PDB entry 7DBP | electron microscopy, 4.50 A resolution (low resolution: residue-level contacts below are approximate; hydrogen-bond / salt-bridge calls are withheld) | chains E and J of the 11 polymer chains in the assembly

Chain E:
Molecule: Histone H3.1
Organism: Homo sapiens
Reference sequence: P68431 (H31_HUMAN); residues 0-135 here correspond to UniProt positions 1-136 (UniProt number = residue number + 1)
Sequence (136 residues; each row starts with the number of its first residue; numbering starts at 0):
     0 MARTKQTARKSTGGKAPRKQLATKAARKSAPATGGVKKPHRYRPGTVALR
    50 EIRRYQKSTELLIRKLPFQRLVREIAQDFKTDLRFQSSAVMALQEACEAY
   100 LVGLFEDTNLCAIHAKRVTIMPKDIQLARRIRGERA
Not modelled in the structure: 0-37, 135
Curated features (UniProtKB/Swiss-Prot):
  - modified residue: Arg2 (Asymmetric dimethylarginine), Thr3 (Phosphothreonine), Lys4 (Allysine), Gln5 (5-glutamyl dopamine), Thr6 (Phosphothreonine), Arg8 (Citrulline), Lys9 (N6,N6,N6-trimethyllysine), Ser10 (ADP-ribosylserine), Thr11 (Phosphothreonine), Lys14 (N6-(2-hydroxyisobutyryl)lysine), Arg17 (Asymmetric dimethylarginine), Lys18 (N6-(2-hydroxyisobutyryl)lysine), Lys23 (N6-(2-hydroxyisobutyryl)lysine), Arg26 (Citrulline), Lys27 (N6,N6,N6-trimethyllysine), Ser28 (ADP-ribosylserine), Lys36 (N6,N6,N6-trimethyllysine), Lys37 (N6-methyllysine), Tyr41 (Phosphotyrosine), Lys56 (N6,N6,N6-trimethyllysine) and 8 more in UniProt
  - lipidation: Lys18 (N6-decanoyllysine)

Chain J:
Molecule: 177-nt DNA strand
Sequence (177 nucleotides; numbered -89 to 87; the number before each row is that of its first residue; numbers below 1 keep their minus sign (DA-89 is residue -89)):
   -89 ACTTTCAATACATGCACAGGATGTATATATCTGACACGTGCCTGGAGACT
   -39 AGGGAGTAATCCCCTTGGCGGTTAAAACGCGGGGGACAGCGCGTACGTGC
    11 GTTTAAGCGGTGCTAGAGCTGTCTACGACCAATTGAGCGGCCTCGGCACC
    61 GGGATTCTCCAGGGCGGCCGCGTAAGT
Not modelled in the structure: -89 to -88

How chain E and chain J interact:
Contacting residue pairs - 14 pairs, chain E then chain J:
  Arg40(E) - DG-7(J)
  Arg40(E) - DC70(J)
  Arg40(E) - DA71(J)
  Arg42(E) - DA71(J)
  Thr45(E) - DC69(J)
  Thr45(E) - DC70(J)
  Arg63(E) - DA-14(J)
  Arg63(E) - DA-13(J)
  Arg72(E) - DG-23(J)
  Arg83(E) - DG-23(J)
  Phe84(E) - DT-24(J)
  Phe84(E) - DG-23(J)
  Gln85(E) - DT-24(J)
  Thr118(E) - DC-3(J)
Interface residues without a listed pair, chain E (13 interface residues in all): His39, Tyr41, Val117, Met120
Interface residues without a listed pair, chain J (11 interface residues in all): DG-6, DA-2

In short:
13 residues of chain E and 11 residues of chain J are in contact.
Chain E is Histone H3.1 (Homo sapiens) and chain J is a 177-nt DNA strand; the structure, Linker histone
defines structure and self-association behaviour of the 177 bp human chromosome, was determined by electron
microscopy.
